6YV3 - chain AAA; structure by X-ray diffraction, 1.80 A resolution.

# Chain AAA
Molecule: Glucosylceramidase
Organism: Homo sapiens
Notes: EC 3.2.1.45, 2.4.1.-, 3.2.1.104
UniProt: P04062 (GLCM_HUMAN); residues 1-497 here correspond to UniProt positions 40-536 (UniProt number = residue number + 39)
Amino-acid sequence (497 residues; each row starts with the number of its first residue):
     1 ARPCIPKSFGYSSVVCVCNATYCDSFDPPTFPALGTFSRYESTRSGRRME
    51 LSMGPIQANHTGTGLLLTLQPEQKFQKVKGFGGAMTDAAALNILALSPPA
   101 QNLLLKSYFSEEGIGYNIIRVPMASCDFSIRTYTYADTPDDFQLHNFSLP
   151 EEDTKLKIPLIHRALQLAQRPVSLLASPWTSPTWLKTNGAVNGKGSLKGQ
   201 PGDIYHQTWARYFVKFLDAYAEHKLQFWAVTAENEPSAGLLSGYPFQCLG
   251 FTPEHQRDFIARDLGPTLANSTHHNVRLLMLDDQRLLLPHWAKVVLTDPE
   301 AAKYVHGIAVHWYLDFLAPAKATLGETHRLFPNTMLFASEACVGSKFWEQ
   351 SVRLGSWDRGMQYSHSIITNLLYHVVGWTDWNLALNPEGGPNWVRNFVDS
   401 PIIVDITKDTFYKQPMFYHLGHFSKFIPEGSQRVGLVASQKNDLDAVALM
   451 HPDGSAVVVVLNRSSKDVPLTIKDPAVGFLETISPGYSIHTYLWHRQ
Not modelled in the structure: 317, 344
Construct notes: conflict His495 (Arg534 in P04062)
Curated features (UniProtKB/Swiss-Prot):
  - active site: Glu235 (Proton donor), Glu340 (Nucleophile)
  - glycosylation (N-linked (GlcNAc...) asparagine): Asn19, Asn59, Asn146, Asn270, Asn462
Cystine bridges: Cys4-Cys16, Cys18-Cys23
Covalently attached groups: N-acetylglucosamine (NAG) linked to Asn19, Asn146, Asn270; compound UUU linked to Glu340
Small-molecule neighbours: UUU ((1S,2S,3S,4S,5R,6R)-5-amino-6-(hydroxymethyl)cyclohexane-1,2,3,4-tetrol): Asp127, Phe128, Trp179, Asn234, Glu235, Phe246, His311, Cys342, Trp381, Asn396, Val398
Reported in the primary citation:
  - binding site for UUU: Asp127, Glu340
  - catalytic residues: Glu235 (citing earlier work)

# In short
Covalently linked N-acetylglucosamine: at Asn19, Asn146 and Asn270. Covalently linked compound UUU: at Glu340.
UniProt lists active-site residues Glu235 and Glu340. The paper reports the catalytic residue Glu235; a
binding site for UUU at Asp127 and Glu340.
Chain AAA is Glucosylceramidase (Homo sapiens); the structure, Structure of recombinant human
beta-glucocerebrosidase in complex with galacto-configured cyclophellitol aziridine inhibitor, was determined
by X-ray diffraction (same publication as 6Z39, 6Z3I, 6YTP, 6YTR and 6YUT).
